Entry 8IXK (electron microscopy, 3.30 A resolution); this record covers chains P and W of the 25 polymer chains in the assembly.

# Chain P (and W)
Molecule: Capsid protein G8P
Organism: Inovirus M13
Notes: chain W of this document is another copy of the same molecule, construct and numbering; everything in this record applies to it too
Reference sequence: P69541 (CAPSD_BPM13); residues -22 to 50 here correspond to UniProt positions 1-73 (UniProt number = residue number + 23)
Amino-acid sequence (73 residues; row label = number of the first residue in the row; numbers below 1 keep their minus sign (Met-22 is residue -22)):
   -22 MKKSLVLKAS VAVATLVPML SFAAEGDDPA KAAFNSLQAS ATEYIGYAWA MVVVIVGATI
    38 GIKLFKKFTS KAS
Not modelled in the structure: -22 to 4

# Interface between chain P and chain W
Pairs across the interface - 9 pairs, chain P then chain W:
  Tyr21(P) - Trp26(W)
  Ile32(P) - Leu41(W)  hydrophobic
  Ala35(P) - Phe45(W)  hydrophobic
  Ile39(P) - Phe45(W)  hydrophobic
  Ile39(P) - Lys48(W)
  Ile39(P) - Ala49(W)
  Lys40(P) - Lys48(W)
  Lys43(P) - Lys48(W)  hydrogen bond (side chain-backbone)
  Lys43(P) - Ala49(W)
Also at the interface, not in a pair above, chain P (7 interface residues in all): Thr36
Also at the interface, not in a pair above, chain W (7 interface residues in all): Lys44, Ser50

# Overview
Chain P and chain W each contribute 7 residues to their interface; the contacts include 1 hydrogen bond. The
hydrogen-bonded pair is Lys43(P)-Lys48(W).
Chain P and chain W are both Capsid protein G8P (Inovirus M13); the structure, bottom segment of the
bacteriophage M13 mini variant, was determined by electron microscopy together with 8IXL, 8IXJ and 8JWT from
the same study.
